7P5Y - chains D and J of the 12 polymer chains in the assembly; structure by electron microscopy, 3.29 A resolution.

# Chain D
Molecule: Volume-regulated anion channel subunit LRRC8A
From: Mus musculus
UniProt: Q80WG5 (LRC8A_MOUSE); numbering as in UniProt (aligned over 15-808)
Amino-acid sequence (810 residues; row label = number of the first residue in the row):
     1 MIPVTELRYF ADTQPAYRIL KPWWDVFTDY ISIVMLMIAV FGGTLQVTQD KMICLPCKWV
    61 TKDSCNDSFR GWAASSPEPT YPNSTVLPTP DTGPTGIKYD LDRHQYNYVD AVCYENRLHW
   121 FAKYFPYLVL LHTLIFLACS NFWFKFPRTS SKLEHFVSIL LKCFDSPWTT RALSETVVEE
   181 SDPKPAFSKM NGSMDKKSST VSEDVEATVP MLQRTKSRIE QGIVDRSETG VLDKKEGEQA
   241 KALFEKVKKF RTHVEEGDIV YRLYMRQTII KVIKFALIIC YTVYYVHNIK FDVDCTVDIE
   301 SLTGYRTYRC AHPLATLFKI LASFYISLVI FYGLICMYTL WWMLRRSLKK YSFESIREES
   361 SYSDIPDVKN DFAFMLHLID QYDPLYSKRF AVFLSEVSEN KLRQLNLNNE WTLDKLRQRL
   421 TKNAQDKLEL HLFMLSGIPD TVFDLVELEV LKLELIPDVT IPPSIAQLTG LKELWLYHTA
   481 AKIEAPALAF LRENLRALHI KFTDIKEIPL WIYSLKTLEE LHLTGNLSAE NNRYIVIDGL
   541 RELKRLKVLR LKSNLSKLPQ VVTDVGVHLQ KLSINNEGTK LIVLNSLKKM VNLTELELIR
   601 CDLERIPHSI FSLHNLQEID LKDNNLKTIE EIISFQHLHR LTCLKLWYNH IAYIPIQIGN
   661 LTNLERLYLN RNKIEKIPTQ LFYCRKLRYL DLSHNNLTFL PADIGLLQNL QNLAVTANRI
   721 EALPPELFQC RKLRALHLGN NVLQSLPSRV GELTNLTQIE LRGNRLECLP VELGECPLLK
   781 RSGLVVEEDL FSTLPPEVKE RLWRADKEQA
Disordered / not traced: 1-14, 69-91, 177-229, 809-810
Sequence notes: initiating methionine (1); expression tag (2-14, 809-810)
Disulfide bonds: Cys54-Cys310, Cys57-Cys65, Cys113-Cys295

# Chain J
Molecule: synthetic nanobody Sb3
From: synthetic construct
Notes: antibody fragment or engineered binder
Amino-acid sequence (150 residues; row label = number of the first residue in the row; numbers below 1 keep their minus sign (Gly-3 is residue -3)):
    -3 GSSSQVQLVE SGGGLVQAGG SLRLSCAASG FPVMNAGMYW YRQAPGKERE WVAAIESEGT
    57 STYYADSVKG RFTISRDNAK NTVYLQMNSL KPEDTAVYYC NVKDVGDNHF PYDYWGQGTQ
   117 VTVSAGRAGE QKLISEEDLN SAVDHHHHHH
Disordered / not traced: -3 to 0, 121-146

# Chain D / chain J interface
Pairs across the interface - 36 pairs, chain D then chain J:
  Ile483(D) with Tyr108(J), hydrogen bond (backbone-side chain)
  Ala485(D) with Asn104(J), hydrogen bond (backbone-side chain)
  Leu488(D) with Asn104(J); Tyr108(J), hydrophobic
  Ala489(D) with Asn104(J)
  Arg492(D) with Asp100(J); Val101(J), hydrogen bond (side chain-backbone)
  Leu510(D) with Asp100(J); Tyr108(J), hydrophobic
  Trp511(D) with Tyr108(J)
  Tyr513(D) with Lys99(J); Asp100(J)
  Ser514(D) with Asp100(J), hydrogen bond (backbone-side chain)
  Lys516(D) with Asp100(J)
  Glu530(D) with Glu44(J)
  Asn531(D) with Glu44(J)
  Asn532(D) with Glu44(J), hydrogen bond
  Arg533(D) with Glu46(J)
  Ile535(D) with Tyr37(J), hydrophobic; Arg45(J)
  Asp538(D) with Tyr35(J); Tyr37(J), hydrogen bond; Trp47(J)
  Gly539(D) with Tyr35(J); Lys99(J)
  Arg541(D) with Trp47(J); Glu52(J); Tyr59(J)
  Glu542(D) with Gly33(J); Tyr35(J); Ser53(J); Lys99(J)
  Lys544(D) with Glu52(J), salt bridge
  Gln560(D) with Trp47(J); Tyr60(J)
  Asp564(D) with Tyr59(J)
Also at the interface, not in a pair above, chain J (22 interface residues in all): Ala50, Glu54, Asp62, Gly102, His105, Asp109

# Summary
The chain D/chain J interface involves 22 residues from each chain; the contacts include 6 hydrogen bonds and
1 salt bridge. Among the polar pairs are Lys544(D)-Glu52(J), Ile483(D)-Tyr108(J) and Ala485(D)-Asn104(J).
Chain D is Volume-regulated anion channel subunit LRRC8A (Mus musculus) and chain J is synthetic nanobody Sb3
(synthetic construct); the structure, Structure of homomeric LRRC8A Volume-Regulated Anion Channel in complex
with synthetic nanobody Sb3, was determined by electron microscopy, deposited together with 7P5V, 7P5W, 7P60
and 7P6K.
